PDB entry 6FGP | solution NMR | chains A and B

[Chain A]
Name: C-C chemokine receptor type 5
Reference sequence: P51681 (CCR5_HUMAN); residue numbers follow UniProt; this construct covers 1-27
Amino-acid sequence (27 residues; numbered 1 to 27; the number before each row is that of its first residue):
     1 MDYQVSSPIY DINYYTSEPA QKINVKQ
Sequence notes: conflict A20 (Cys in P51681)
Modified residues: Y10 (O-sulfo-L-tyrosine; TYS); Y14 (O-sulfo-L-tyrosine; TYS)
Curated features (UniProtKB/Swiss-Prot):
  - modified residue (Sulfotyrosine): Y3, Y10, Y14, Y15
  - glycosylation (O-linked (GalNAc...) serine): S6, S7
  - natural variant: Y10 (Y10D: In INCCR5-71A)
  - mutagenesis: Y3 (Y3D: No sulfation and strongly decreases binding with CCL4 and CCL5; when associated with D-10; D-14 and D-15. Restores most CCL4 binding; when associated with D-10 and D-15 ...), S6 to S7 (Loss of molecular mass of 2 kDa compared to wild type when treated with O-glycosidase. Dramatically reduces binding with CCL4 ...), S6 (S6A: Strongly decreases CCL4 binding. No change in glycosylation status), S7 (S7A: No change in glycosylation status and binds CCL4 as efficiently as wild type), Y10 (Y10F: No sulfation and greatly decreases binding of CCL4 and CCL5; when associated with F-3; F-14 and F-15. Small loss of sulfation; when associated with F-14 and F-15), Y14 (Y14D: No sulfation and greatly decreased binding of CCL4 and CCL5; when associated with D-3; D-10 and D-14. No restoration of CCL4 binding; when associated with D-10 and D-15 ...), Y15 (Y15D: No sulfation and greatly decreased binding of CCL4 and CCL5; when associated with D-3; D-10 and D-14. Restored most CCL4 binding; when associated with D-3 and D-10 ...), T16 to S17 (Similar decrease in molecular mass when treated with O-glycosidase as for wild type. Loss of molecular mass of about 2 kDa as compared to wild type, dramatically reduces binding by CCL4 ...)
What the authors report for this chain:
  - post-translational modification sites: Y10, Y14

[Chain B]
Name: C-C motif chemokine 5
Source organism: Homo sapiens
Reference sequence: P13501 (CCL5_HUMAN); residues 1-68 here correspond to UniProt positions 24-91 (UniProt number = residue number + 23)
Amino-acid sequence (69 residues; each row starts with the number of its first residue; numbering starts at 0):
     0 GSPYSSDTTS CCFAYIARPL PRAHIKEYFY TSGKCSNPAV VFVTRKNRQV CANPEKKWVR
    60 EYINSLSMS
Unresolved in the structure: 0
Sequence notes: expression tag (0); engineered mutation S9 (Pro32 in P13501), S66 (Glu89 in P13501)
Disulfides: C10-C34, C11-C50

[Chain A / chain B interface]
Residue-residue contacts (21):
  I9(A) with R47(B)
  Y10(A) with P20(B); H23(B); K45(B); R47(B)
  D11(A) with R47(B)
  N13(A) with A16(B)
  Y14(A) with I15(B); A16(B); R17(B); L19(B)
  Y15(A) with I15(B); R47(B); Q48(B); V49(B)
  S17(A) with A13(B); Y14(B); A16(B)
  Q21(A) with F12(B); A13(B); Y14(B)
Interface residues without a listed pair, chain B (15 interface residues in all): P18, T43
The authors on this interface:
  - interface residues, chain B: T43(B)

[In short]
Chain A and chain B form an interface of 8 and 15 residues respectively. Curated annotation (UniProt) lists 8
mutagenesis sites on chain A. The paper reports the interface residue T43(B); modification sites Y10(A) and
Y14(A).
Here chain A is C-C chemokine receptor type 5 and chain B is C-C motif chemokine 5 (Homo sapiens). Entry 6FGP
(NMR solution structure of monomeric CCL5 in complex with a doubly-sulfated N-terminal segment of CCR5) was
determined by solution NMR.
